3I6N - chain A; structure by X-ray diffraction, 2.70 A resolution.

Chain A:
Protein: Lactoperoxidase
From: Bos taurus
Notes: EC 1.11.1.7
Reference sequence: P80025 (PERL_BOVIN); residues 1-595 here correspond to UniProt positions 118-712 (UniProt number = residue number + 117)
Amino-acid sequence (595 residues; row label = number of the first residue in the row):
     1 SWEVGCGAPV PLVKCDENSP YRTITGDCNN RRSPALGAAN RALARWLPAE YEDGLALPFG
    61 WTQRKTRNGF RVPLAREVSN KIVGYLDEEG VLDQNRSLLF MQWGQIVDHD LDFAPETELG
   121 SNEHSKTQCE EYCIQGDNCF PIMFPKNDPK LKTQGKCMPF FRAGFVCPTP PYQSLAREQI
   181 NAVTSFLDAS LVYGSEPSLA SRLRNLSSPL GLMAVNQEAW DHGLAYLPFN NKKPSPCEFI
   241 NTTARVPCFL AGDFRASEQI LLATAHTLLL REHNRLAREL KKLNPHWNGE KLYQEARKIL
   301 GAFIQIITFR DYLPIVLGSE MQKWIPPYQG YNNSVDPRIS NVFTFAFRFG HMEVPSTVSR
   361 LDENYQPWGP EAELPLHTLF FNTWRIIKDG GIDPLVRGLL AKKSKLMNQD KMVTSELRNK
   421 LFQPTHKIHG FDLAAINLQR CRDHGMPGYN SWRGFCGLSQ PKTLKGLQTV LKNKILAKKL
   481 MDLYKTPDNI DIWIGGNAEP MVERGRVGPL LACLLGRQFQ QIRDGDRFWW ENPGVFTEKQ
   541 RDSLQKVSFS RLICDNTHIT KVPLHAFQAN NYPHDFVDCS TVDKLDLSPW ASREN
Cystine bridges: C6-C167, C15-C28, C129-C139, C133-C157, C237-C248, C456-C513, C554-C579
Covalently attached groups: N-acetylglucosamine (NAG) linked to N95, N205, N241, N332
Modified / non-standard residues: S198 (phosphoserine; SEP)
Metal / ion sites: Ca2+: D110, T184, F186, D188, S190; heme Fe near H351 (its only coordinating residue here)
Residues lining bound ligands:
  - heme (HEM): M101, G104, Q105, D108, D112, F113, A114, R255, E258, Q259, Y312, T344, F347, R348, G350, H351, V354, L376, F380, L417, L421, Q423, L433, I436, N437, R440
  - 4-(diazenylcarbonyl)pyridine (ISZ): Q105, H109, R255, E258, F381, F422, Q423, P424
From the paper describing this entry:
  - binding site for 4-(diazenylcarbonyl)pyridine: Q105, H109, F254, R255, E258, F422, Q423, P424
  - contacts within the chain: E130-H426 (salt bridge)

In short:
Bound to chain A: heme and 4-(diazenylcarbonyl)pyridine. Covalently linked N-acetylglucosamine: at N95, N205,
N241 and N332. The Ca2+ site is built by D110, T184, F186, D188 and S190. The paper reports a binding site for
4-(diazenylcarbonyl)pyridine at Q105, H109 and F254 among others; contacts within the chain involving E130 and
H426.
Chain A is Lactoperoxidase (Bos taurus); the structure, Mode of Binding of the Tuberculosis Prodrug Isoniazid
to Peroxidases: Crystal Structure of Bovine Lactoperoxidase with ..., was determined by X-ray diffraction
(same publication as 3GC1).
